PDB entry 9B18 | electron microscopy, 2.30 A resolution | chains A and C of the 4 polymer chains in the assembly

== Chain A ==
Protein: Capsid protein VP1
Organism: enterovirus D68
Notes: EC 3.4.22.29, 3.6.1.15, 3.4.22.28, 2.7.7.48
UniProt: A0A097BW12 (A0A097BW12_HED68); residues -11 to 297 here correspond to UniProt positions 553-861 (UniProt number = residue number + 564)
Sequence (309 residues; numbered -11 to 297; the number before each row is that of its first residue; numbers below 1 keep their minus sign (Leu-11 is residue -11)):
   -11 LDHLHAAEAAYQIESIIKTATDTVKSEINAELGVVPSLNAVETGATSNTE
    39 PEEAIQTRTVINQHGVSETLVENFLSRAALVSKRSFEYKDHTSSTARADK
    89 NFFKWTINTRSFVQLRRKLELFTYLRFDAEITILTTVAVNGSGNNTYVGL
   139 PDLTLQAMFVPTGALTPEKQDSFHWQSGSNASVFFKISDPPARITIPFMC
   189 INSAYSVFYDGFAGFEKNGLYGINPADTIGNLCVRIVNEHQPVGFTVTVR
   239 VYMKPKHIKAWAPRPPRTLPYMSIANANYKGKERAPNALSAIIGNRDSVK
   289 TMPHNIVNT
Unresolved in the structure: -11 to 0, 84-85, 130-134, 297
Small-molecule neighbours: A1AIC ((4M)-4-[1-(2-methoxyethyl)-1H-pyrazol-4-yl]-N-({4-[(propan-2-yl)oxy]phenyl}methyl)quinolin-8-amine): Val69, Trp93, Ile95, Asn96, Thr97, Arg98, Leu107, Leu113, Phe115, Ala117, Ile119, Ala145, Met146, Phe147, Ala169, Ser170, Val171, Ile182, Ile184, Tyr193, Val195, Ile217, Leu220, Met241

== Chain C ==
Protein: viral protein 2
Organism: enterovirus D68
UniProt: A0A0A7X639 (A0A0A7X639_9ENTO); residues 1-248 here correspond to UniProt positions 70-317 (UniProt number = residue number + 69)
Sequence (248 residues; each row starts with the number of its first residue):
     1 SPSAEACGYSDRVLQLKLGNSAIVTQEAANYCCAYGEWPNYLPDHEAVAI
    51 DKPTQPETATDRFYTLKSVKWETGSTGWWWKLPDALNNIGMFGQNVQHHY
   101 LYRSGFLIHVQCNATKFHQGALLVVAIPEHQRGAHNTNTSPGFDDIMKGE
   151 EGGTFNHPYVLDDGTSLACATIFPHQWINLRTNNSATIVLPWMNAAPMDF
   201 PLRHNQWTLAIIPVVPLGTRTTSSMVPITVSIAPMCCEFNGLRHAITQ
Unresolved in the structure: 1-9, 248

== Chain A / chain C interface ==
Contacting residue pairs (99; chain A residue first):
  Val29(A) - Trp177(C)
  Glu30(A) - Ala29(C)
  Glu30(A) - Gln176(C)
  Glu30(A) - Trp177(C)  hydrogen bond (backbone-backbone)
  Glu30(A) - Asn179(C)  hydrogen bond
  Glu30(A) - Thr182(C)  hydrogen bond
  Glu30(A) - Asn183(C)
  Thr31(A) - Ala29(C)
  Thr31(A) - His175(C)
  Thr31(A) - Gln176(C)  hydrogen bond (backbone-side chain)
  Gly32(A) - His175(C)
  Thr111(A) - Glu129(C)
  Tyr112(A) - Glu129(C)  hydrogen bond
  Tyr112(A) - Met193(C)
  Tyr112(A) - Asn194(C)
  Tyr112(A) - Ala195(C)
  Asn190(A) - Ala195(C)
  Asn190(A) - Ala196(C)
  Ser191(A) - Ala195(C)
  Ala192(A) - Ala195(C)
  Ser194(A) - Ala195(C)
  Phe196(A) - Glu129(C)
  Phe196(A) - Gln131(C)
  Tyr197(A) - Glu129(C)
  Tyr197(A) - Gln131(C)  hydrogen bond (backbone-side chain)
  Tyr197(A) - His204(C)
  Asp198(A) - Lys81(C)  salt bridge
  Asp198(A) - Glu129(C)  hydrogen bond (backbone-side chain)
  Asp198(A) - His130(C)
  Asp198(A) - Gln131(C)
  Asp198(A) - His204(C)
  Asp198(A) - Asn205(C)  hydrogen bond (backbone-backbone)
  Asp198(A) - Thr208(C)
  Gly199(A) - Arg203(C)
  Phe200(A) - Phe143(C)  hydrophobic
  Phe200(A) - Ile146(C)  hydrophobic
  Phe200(A) - Arg203(C)  hydrogen bond (backbone-backbone)
  Gly202(A) - Arg203(C)  hydrogen bond (backbone-side chain)
  Phe203(A) - Tyr100(C)  hydrophobic
  Phe203(A) - Phe200(C)  hydrophobic
  Phe203(A) - Arg203(C)  hydrogen bond (backbone-side chain)
  Glu204(A) - Arg203(C)  hydrogen bond (backbone-side chain)
  Lys205(A) - Phe143(C)
  Lys205(A) - Arg203(C)
  Tyr209(A) - His130(C)
  Tyr209(A) - Gln131(C)
  Tyr209(A) - Arg132(C)  hydrogen bond (side chain-backbone)
  Tyr209(A) - Pro141(C)
  Tyr209(A) - Ile146(C)
  Gly210(A) - Gln131(C)
  Ala250(A) - Tyr35(C)
  Ala250(A) - Met193(C)  hydrophobic
  Pro251(A) - Ile172(C)
  Pro251(A) - Phe173(C)
  Arg252(A) - Pro128(C)  hydrogen bond (side chain-backbone)
  Arg252(A) - Glu129(C)  hydrogen bond (side chain-backbone)
  Arg252(A) - Ile172(C)
  Pro253(A) - Thr165(C)
  Pro253(A) - Ser166(C)
  Pro253(A) - Cys169(C)
  Pro253(A) - Ala170(C)  hydrophobic
  Pro253(A) - Ile172(C)
  Pro253(A) - Phe173(C)
  Pro254(A) - Thr165(C)
  Arg255(A) - Asp163(C)  hydrogen bond (side chain-backbone)
  Arg255(A) - Gly164(C)
  Thr256(A) - Gly164(C)  hydrogen bond (backbone-backbone)
  Thr256(A) - Thr165(C)  hydrogen bond (side chain-backbone)
  Thr256(A) - Ser166(C)
  Leu257(A) - Gly164(C)  hydrogen bond (backbone-backbone)
  Met260(A) - Thr137(C)
  Met260(A) - Asn138(C)
  Ala263(A) - Ser140(C)
  Asn264(A) - Asn138(C)  hydrogen bond (side chain-backbone)
  Asn264(A) - Thr139(C)
  Asn264(A) - Ser140(C)  hydrogen bond
  Ala265(A) - Gly133(C)
  Asn266(A) - Gly133(C)
  Asn266(A) - Ala134(C)  hydrogen bond (side chain-backbone)
  Asn266(A) - Thr137(C)  hydrogen bond (side chain-backbone)
  Asn266(A) - Asn138(C)
  Asn266(A) - Thr139(C)  hydrogen bond (side chain-backbone)
  Asn266(A) - Pro141(C)
  Tyr267(A) - Gly133(C)
  Tyr267(A) - Ala134(C)  hydrogen bond (backbone-backbone)
  Tyr267(A) - His135(C)
  Tyr267(A) - Asn136(C)  hydrogen bond (backbone-backbone)
  Tyr267(A) - His157(C)  hydrogen bond
  Tyr267(A) - Val160(C)  hydrophobic
  Tyr267(A) - Asp162(C)
  Tyr267(A) - Gly164(C)
  Lys268(A) - Asn136(C)  hydrogen bond
  Leu277(A) - His135(C)
  Leu277(A) - His157(C)
  Leu277(A) - Tyr159(C)
  Leu277(A) - Val160(C)  hydrophobic
  Ser278(A) - Tyr159(C)
  Ala279(A) - Tyr159(C)
  Ile280(A) - Tyr159(C)  hydrogen bond (backbone-side chain)
Also at the interface, not in a pair above, chain A (42 interface residues in all): Ser261, Ile281
Also at the interface, not in a pair above, chain C (53 interface residues in all): Asn30, Ile127, Gly142, Met147, Asn156, Leu161

== In short ==
The interface between chain A and chain C involves 42 residues on one side and 53 on the other; the contacts
include 29 hydrogen bonds and 1 salt bridge. Among the polar pairs are Asp198(A)-Lys81(C), Glu30(A)-Asn179(C)
and Glu30(A)-Thr182(C). Ligands of chain A: compound A1AIC.
Chain A is Capsid protein VP1 and chain C is viral protein 2, both from enterovirus D68; the structure, EV-D68
in complex with inhibitor Jun11-53-7, was determined by electron microscopy.
